3VRU - chains A and C; structure by X-ray diffraction, 2.00 A resolution.

== Chain A ==
Protein: Vitamin D3 receptor
Source organism: Rattus norvegicus
Notes: fragment: Ligand binding domain, residues 116-423; engineered mutation(s): deletion mutant, residues 165-211
Reference sequence: P13053 (VDR_RAT); numbering as in UniProt; present here: 116-158, 206-423
Amino-acid sequence (271 residues; each row starts with the number of its first residue; note: 47 numbers in that range are skipped by the numbering (no residue carries them; nothing is unmodelled there)):
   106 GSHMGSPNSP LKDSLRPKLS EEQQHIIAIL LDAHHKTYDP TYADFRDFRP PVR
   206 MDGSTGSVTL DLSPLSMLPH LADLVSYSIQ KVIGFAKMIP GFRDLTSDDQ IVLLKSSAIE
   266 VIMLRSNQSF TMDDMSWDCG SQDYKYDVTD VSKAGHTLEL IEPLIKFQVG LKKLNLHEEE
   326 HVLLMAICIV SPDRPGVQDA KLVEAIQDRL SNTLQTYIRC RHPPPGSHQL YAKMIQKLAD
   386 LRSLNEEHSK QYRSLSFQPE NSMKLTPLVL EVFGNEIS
Disordered / not traced: 106-122, 206-218, 421-423
Differences from the reference sequence: expression tag (106-115)
Small-molecule neighbours: 2-Methylidene-19 (YS3; (1R,3R,7E,17beta)-17-[(2R)-5-hydroxy-5-methylhexan-2-yl]-2-methylidene-9,10-secoestra-5,7-diene-1,3-diol): Tyr143, Tyr147, Phe150, Leu223, Leu226, Leu229, Val230, Ser233, Ile264, Ile267, Met268, Arg270, Ser271, Ser274, Trp282, Cys284, Tyr291, Val296, Ala299, His301, Leu305, His393, Tyr397, Phe418
UniProt features mapped onto this chain:
  - region: Lys242 to Lys260 (Interaction with coactivator LXXLL motif)
  - motif: Pro412 to Asn420 (9aaTAD)
  - binding site (calcitriol): Tyr143, Ser233, Arg270, Ser274, His301, His393

== Chain C ==
Protein: 13-meric peptide from Mediator of RNA polymerase II transcription subunit 1
Notes: fragment: DRIP205 NR2 BOX peptide
Reference sequence: Q15648 (MED1_HUMAN); residues 625-637 here correspond to UniProt positions 640-652 (UniProt number = residue number + 15)
Amino-acid sequence (13 residues; row label = number of the first residue in the row):
   625 KNHPMLMNLL KDN
Disordered / not traced: 625, 636-637
UniProt features mapped onto this chain:
  - motif: Leu630 to Leu634 (LXXLL motif 2)

== Chain A / chain C interface ==
Contacting residue pairs (23; chain A residue first):
  Ile238(A) with Leu630(C), hydrophobic; Leu633(C), hydrophobic; Leu634(C), hydrophobic
  Lys242(A) with Leu633(C), hydrogen bond (side chain-backbone); Leu634(C); Lys635(C)
  Phe247(A) with Leu634(C), hydrophobic
  Ser252(A) with Met631(C), hydrogen bond
  Gln255(A) with Leu634(C)
  Ile256(A) with His627(C); Met631(C), hydrophobic; Leu634(C), hydrophobic
  Leu259(A) with Leu634(C), hydrophobic
  Lys260(A) with His627(C), hydrogen bond; Leu630(C)
  Pro412(A) with Met629(C)
  Leu413(A) with Met629(C), hydrophobic; Leu633(C), hydrophobic
  Glu416(A) with His627(C); Pro628(C); Met629(C), hydrogen bond (side chain-backbone); Leu630(C), hydrogen bond (side chain-backbone)
  Val417(A) with Leu630(C), hydrophobic
Also at the interface, not in a pair above, chain A (13 interface residues in all): Gln235
Also at the interface, not in a pair above, chain C (9 interface residues in all): Asn626

== In short ==
13 residues of chain A face 9 of chain C across their interface; the contacts include 5 hydrogen bonds. Among
the polar pairs are Lys242(A)-Leu633(C), Ser252(A)-Met631(C) and Lys260(A)-His627(C). Ligands of chain A:
2-Methylidene-19. UniProt lists 6 calcitriol-binding residues on chain A.
Chain A is Vitamin D3 receptor (Rattus norvegicus) and chain C is 13-meric peptide from Mediator of RNA
polymerase II transcription subunit 1; the structure, VDR ligand binding domain in complex with
2-Methylidene-19,24-dinor-1alpha,25-dihydroxy vitaminD3, was determined by X-ray diffraction (same publication
as 3VRT, 3VRV and 3VRW).
